PDB entry 6WG7 | electron microscopy, 8.30 A resolution (very low resolution: no residue pairs are listed; an interface is given only as per-side residue counts) | chains B and E of the 8 polymer chains in the assembly

== Chain B ==
Molecule: 35-nt DNA strand
Sequence (35 nucleotides; numbered 1 to 35; the number before each row is that of its first residue):
     1 AACGATATACCTTTATACCTGTTATACCAGATCAA

== Chain E ==
Protein: HTH-type transcriptional repressor NanR
From: Escherichia coli
Reference sequence: J7QHT8 (J7QHT8_ECOLX); residue numbers follow UniProt; this construct covers 1-263
Sequence (263 residues; row label = number of the first residue in the row):
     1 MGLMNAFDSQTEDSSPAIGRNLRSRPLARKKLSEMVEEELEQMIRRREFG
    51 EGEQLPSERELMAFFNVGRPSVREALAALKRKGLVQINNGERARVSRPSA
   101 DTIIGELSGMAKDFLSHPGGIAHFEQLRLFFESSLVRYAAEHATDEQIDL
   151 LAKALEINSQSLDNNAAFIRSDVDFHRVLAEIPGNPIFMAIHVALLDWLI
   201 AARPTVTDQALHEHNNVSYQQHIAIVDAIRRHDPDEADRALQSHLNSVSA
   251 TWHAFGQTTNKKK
Disordered / not traced: 1-20, 249-263

== How chain B and chain E interact ==
At this resolution (8 A) residue pairs are not listed: 10 residues of chain B and 9 of chain E lie at the interface.

== Summary ==
10 residues of chain B and 9 residues of chain E are in contact.
Here chain B is a 35-nt DNA strand and chain E is HTH-type transcriptional repressor NanR (Escherichia coli).
Entry 6WG7 (Coordinates of NanR dimer fitted in Hexameric NanR-DNA hetero-complex cryo-EM map) was determined
by electron microscopy (same publication as 6WFQ).
